Entry 8BV0 (X-ray diffraction, 4.50 A resolution (low resolution: residue-level contacts below are approximate; hydrogen-bond / salt-bridge calls are withheld)); this record covers chains A and B.

# Chain A
Molecule: NRC1
Source organism: Solanum lycopersicum
UniProt: A1X877 (A1X877_SOLLC); residues 150-494 here = UniProt positions 150-494
Chain sequence (347 residues; each row starts with the number of its first residue):
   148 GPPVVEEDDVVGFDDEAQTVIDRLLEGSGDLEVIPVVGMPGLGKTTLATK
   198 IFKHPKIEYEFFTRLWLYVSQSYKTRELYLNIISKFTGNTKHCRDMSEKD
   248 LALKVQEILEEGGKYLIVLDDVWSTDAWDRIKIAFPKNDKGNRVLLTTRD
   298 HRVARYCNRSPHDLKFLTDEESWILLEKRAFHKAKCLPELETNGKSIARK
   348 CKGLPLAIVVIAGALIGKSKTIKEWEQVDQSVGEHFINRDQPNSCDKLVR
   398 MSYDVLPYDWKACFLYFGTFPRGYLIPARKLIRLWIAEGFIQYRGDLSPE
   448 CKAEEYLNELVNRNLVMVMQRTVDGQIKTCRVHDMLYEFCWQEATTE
Disordered / not traced: 148-152
Sequence notes: expression tag (148-149)
Residues lining bound ligands: ADP (adenosine-5'-diphosphate): D156, V157, V158, F160, M186, P187, G188, L189, G190, K191, T192, T193, R296, L322, R326, P352, L353, V356, M464, H480

# Chain B
Molecule: Truncated secreted SPRY domain-containing protein 15 (Fragment)
Source organism: Globodera rostochiensis
UniProt: A0A024E1S8 (A0A024E1S8_GLORO); residues 2-223 here correspond to UniProt positions 1-222 (UniProt number = residue number - 1)
Chain sequence (224 residues; each row starts with the number of its first residue; numbering starts at 0):
     0 GPSPKANAKLEKVPSGNAESTPVLTLQNRWAYSARDEKLAWDSAARDEKL
    50 ELTEPAGLIVQFIGENSKHRSVRAKLPIPKGNSGIFYYEVTISGDGDAIY
   100 IGLATEQMPLRDTHVGYNEGTYGYGSSGKFWGHEVGGCSHWGNERPYIDG
   150 QPKFDRNNIIGCGVNLKTRQIIYTHNGRPLETTGLLVAESAAELYPCVSL
   200 FTSGNEIEANFGTKPFKFNIAEGI
Disordered / not traced: 0-17
Sequence notes: expression tag (0-1)

# Interface between chain A and chain B
Contacting residue pairs - 37 pairs, chain A then chain B:
  G159(A) - D111(B)
  F160(A) - D111(B)
  D161(A) - K67(B)
  D161(A) - D111(B)
  D162(A) - R110(B)
  D162(A) - D111(B)
  Q165(A) - S42(B)
  Q165(A) - R110(B)
  K203(A) - A43(B)
  K312(A) - D111(B)
  F313(A) - Y116(B)
  F313(A) - G141(B)
  F313(A) - N142(B)
  L314(A) - Y116(B)
  L314(A) - W140(B)
  T315(A) - H68(B)
  T315(A) - H113(B)
  T315(A) - Y116(B)
  T315(A) - W140(B)
  D316(A) - Y99(B)
  D316(A) - K128(B)
  D316(A) - W130(B)
  D316(A) - W140(B)
  E317(A) - H68(B)
  E317(A) - A97(B)
  E317(A) - Y99(B)
  E317(A) - S126(B)
  S319(A) - W140(B)
  I321(A) - F200(B)
  R346(A) - K128(B)
  R346(A) - W140(B)
  K349(A) - W140(B)
  K349(A) - G141(B)
  G350(A) - W140(B)
  R386(A) - H139(B)
  R386(A) - W140(B)
  R386(A) - E143(B)
Interface residues without a listed pair, chain A (22 interface residues in all): E163, E318, E381, H382
Interface residues without a listed pair, chain B (23 interface residues in all): P108, S138, Y146, D148

# In short
22 residues of chain A and 23 residues of chain B are in contact. Chain A binds ADP.
Chain A is NRC1 (Solanum lycopersicum) and chain B is Truncated secreted SPRY domain-containing protein 15
(Fragment) (Globodera rostochiensis); the structure, Binary complex between the NB-ARC domain from the Tomato
immune receptor NRC1 and the SPRY domain-containing ..., was determined by X-ray diffraction.
